5JJ1 - chains J and K of the 12 polymer chains in the assembly; structure by X-ray diffraction, 3.30 A resolution.

[Chain J (and K)]
Name: Portal protein
From: Enterobacteria phage P22
Notes: chain K of this document is another copy of the same molecule, construct and numbering; everything in this record applies to it too
UniProtKB: P26744 (PORTL_BPP22); numbering as in UniProt (aligned over 1-602)
Sequence (610 residues; row label = number of the first residue in the row):
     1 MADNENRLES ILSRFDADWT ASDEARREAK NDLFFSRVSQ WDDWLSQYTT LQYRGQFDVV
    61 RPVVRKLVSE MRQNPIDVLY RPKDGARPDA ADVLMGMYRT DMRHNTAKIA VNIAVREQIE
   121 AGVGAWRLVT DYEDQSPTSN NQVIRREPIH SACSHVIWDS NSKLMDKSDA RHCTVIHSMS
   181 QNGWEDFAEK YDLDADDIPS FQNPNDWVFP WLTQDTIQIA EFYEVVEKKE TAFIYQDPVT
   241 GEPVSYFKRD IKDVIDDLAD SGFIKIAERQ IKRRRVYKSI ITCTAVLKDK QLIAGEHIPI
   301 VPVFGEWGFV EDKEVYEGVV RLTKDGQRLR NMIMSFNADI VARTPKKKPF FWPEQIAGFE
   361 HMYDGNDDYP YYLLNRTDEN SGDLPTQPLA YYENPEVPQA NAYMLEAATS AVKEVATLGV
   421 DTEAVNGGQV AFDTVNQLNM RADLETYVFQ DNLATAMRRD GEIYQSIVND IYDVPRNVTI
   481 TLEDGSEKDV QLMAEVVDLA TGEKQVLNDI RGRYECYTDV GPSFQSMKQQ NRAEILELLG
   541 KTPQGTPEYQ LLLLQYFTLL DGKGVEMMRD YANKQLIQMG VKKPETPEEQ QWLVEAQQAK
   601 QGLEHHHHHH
Not modelled in the structure: 1-8, 594-610
Differences from the reference sequence: expression tag (603-610)
Swiss-Prot annotation at these positions:
  - mutagenesis: V64 (V64A/T/M: Overpackaging), V303 (V303A/T/M/Y: Overpackaging)

[Interface between chain J and chain K]
Residue-residue contacts - 83 pairs, chain J then chain K:
  R27(J) - W211(K)
  S46(J) - Y53(K)
  K83(J) - T100(K)
  S160(J) - S180(K)  hydrogen bond (backbone-side chain)
  S160(J) - N182(K)
  N161(J) - S180(K)  hydrogen bond
  N161(J) - N182(K)
  K163(J) - P148(K)  hydrogen bond (side chain-backbone)
  K163(J) - I149(K)
  K163(J) - H150(K)
  L164(J) - E147(K)
  D166(J) - T106(K)  hydrogen bond
  D169(J) - E185(K)
  K248(J) - A188(K)
  K248(J) - E189(K)  salt bridge
  R249(J) - D131(K)  salt bridge
  R249(J) - K190(K)
  I251(J) - K290(K)
  G308(J) - H150(K)
  F309(J) - H150(K)
  F309(J) - S151(K)  hydrogen bond (backbone-backbone)
  V310(J) - S36(K)
  V310(J) - S151(K)  hydrogen bond (backbone-side chain)
  E311(J) - S151(K)
  E311(J) - H155(K)
  D312(J) - T213(K)  hydrogen bond
  K313(J) - W41(K)
  V315(J) - W41(K)
  R321(J) - D58(K)
  R321(J) - R61(K)
  L322(J) - Q56(K)
  L322(J) - F57(K)  hydrophobic
  K324(J) - Q56(K)
  D325(J) - M334(K)
  L329(J) - N337(K)
  M332(J) - V341(K)  hydrophobic
  T344(J) - Y369(K)
  P345(J) - Y369(K)
  P345(J) - Y371(K)
  K346(J) - Y369(K)
  F351(J) - W352(K)  hydrophobic
  Q355(J) - P370(K)
  I356(J) - Y371(K)
  Y391(J) - F351(K)  hydrophobic
  Y392(J) - K347(K)
  Y392(J) - K348(K)
  Y392(J) - P349(K)  hydrophobic
  Y392(J) - Y391(K)  hydrophobic
  E396(J) - P395(K)
  A400(J) - P398(K)  hydrophobic
  Y403(J) - P398(K)
  Y403(J) - N401(K)  hydrogen bond
  M404(J) - I333(K)  hydrophobic
  E414(J) - R65(K)  hydrogen bond (backbone-side chain)
  T417(J) - R65(K)
  T417(J) - K66(K)  hydrogen bond (backbone-side chain)
  L418(J) - K66(K)
  G419(J) - K66(K)
  Q429(J) - S69(K)  hydrogen bond (backbone-side chain)
  Q429(J) - R72(K)
  V430(J) - S69(K)
  T434(J) - I109(K)
  L438(J) - T106(K)
  L438(J) - I109(K)  hydrophobic
  R441(J) - H104(K)  hydrogen bond (backbone-side chain)
  R441(J) - K108(K)
  A442(J) - H104(K)
  D509(J) - S136(K)
  D509(J) - P137(K)
  I510(J) - P137(K)  hydrophobic
  R511(J) - Q135(K)
  R511(J) - P137(K)
  T518(J) - H104(K)
  P543(J) - E548(K)
  P547(J) - Y549(K)  hydrophobic
  L576(J) - M567(K)  hydrophobic
  Q578(J) - K574(K)
  M579(J) - D570(K)
  M579(J) - K574(K)  hydrogen bond
  V581(J) - E566(K)
  K582(J) - G564(K)
  K583(J) - E566(K)  hydrogen bond (backbone-side chain)
  P584(J) - E566(K)
Also at the interface, not in a pair above, chain J (86 interface residues in all): Q47, S168, A170, E230, K252, W307, G318, V319, V320, T323, F336, A342, K347, F350, L384, A390, A407, V415, A431, L444, P522, Q530, K541, E548, L554, Q555
Also at the interface, not in a pair above, chain K (79 interface residues in all): Q40, R54, P62, V68, N105, N112, R145, M179, Q181, G183, A338, D368, Y372, L374, D383, L405, R532, L553, T558, L559, V565

[In short]
The interface between chain J and chain K involves 86 residues on one side and 79 on the other, with 14
hydrogen bonds and 2 salt bridges. Polar pairs include K248(J)-E189(K), R249(J)-D131(K) and S160(J)-S180(K).
UniProt lists 2 mutagenesis sites on chain J.
Both chains are Portal protein (Enterobacteria phage P22). Entry 5JJ1 (Structure of the Immature Procapsid
Conformation of P22 Portal Protein) was determined by X-ray diffraction (same publication as 5JJ3).
